Entry 1KFB (X-ray diffraction, 1.90 A resolution); this record covers chains A and B.

[Chain A]
Protein: Tryptophan synthase alpha chain
Organism: Salmonella typhimurium
UniProt: P00929 (TRPA_SALTY); residues 1-268 here = UniProt positions 1-268
Chain sequence (268 residues; each row starts with the number of its first residue):
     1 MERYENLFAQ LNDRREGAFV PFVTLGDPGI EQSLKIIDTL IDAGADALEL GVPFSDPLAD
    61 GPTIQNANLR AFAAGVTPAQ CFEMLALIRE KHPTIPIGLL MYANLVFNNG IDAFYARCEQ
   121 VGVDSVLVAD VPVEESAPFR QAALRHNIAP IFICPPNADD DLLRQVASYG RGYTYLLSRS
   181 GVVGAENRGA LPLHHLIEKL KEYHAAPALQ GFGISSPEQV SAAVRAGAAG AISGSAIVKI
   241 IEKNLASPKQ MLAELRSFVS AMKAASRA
Not modelled in the structure: 180-192
Construct notes: engineered mutation Val183 (Thr in P00929)
Residues lining bound ligands: indole-3-glycerol phosphate (IGP): Phe22, Glu49, Ala59, Asp60, Ile64, Leu100, Tyr102, Ala129, Ile153, Tyr175, Phe212, Gly213, Ile214, Ile232, Ser233, Gly234, Ser235

[Chain B]
Protein: Tryptophan synthase beta chain
Organism: Salmonella typhimurium
UniProt: P0A2K1 (TRPB_SALTY); residues 2-397 here correspond to UniProt positions 1-396 (UniProt number = residue number - 1)
Chain sequence (396 residues; each row starts with the number of its first residue):
     2 TTLLNPYFGE FGGMYVPQIL MPALNQLEEA FVSAQKDPEF QAQFADLLKN YAGRPTALTK
    62 CQNITAGTRT TLYLKREDLL HGGAHKTNQV LGQALLAKRM GKSEIIAETG AGQHGVASAL
   122 ASALLGLKCR IYMGAKDVER QSPNVFRMRL MGAEVIPVHS GSATLKDACN EALRDWSGSY
   182 ETAHYMLGTA AGPHPYPTIV REFQRMIGEE TKAQILDKEG RLPDAVIACV GGGSNAIGMF
   242 ADFINDTSVG LIGVEPGGHG IETGEHGAPL KHGRVGIYFG MKAPMMQTAD GQIEESYSIS
   302 AGLDFPSVGP QHAYLNSIGR ADYVSITDDE ALEAFKTLCR HEGIIPALES SHALAHALKM
   362 MREQPEKEQL LVVNLSGRGD KDIFTVHDIL KARGEI
Not modelled in the structure: 396-397
Glycans and other covalent adducts: pyridoxal phosphate (PLP) linked to Lys87
Residues lining bound ligands: pyridoxal phosphate (PLP): Ala85, His86, Gln114, Thr190, Cys230, Val231, Gly232, Gly233, Gly234, Ser235, Asn236, Gly303, Leu304, Ala348, Glu350, Ser351, Ser377, Gly378

[Interface between chain A and chain B]
Pairs across the interface (64):
  Pro53(A) with Gln293(B), hydrogen bond (backbone-side chain)
  Phe54(A) with Gly292(B); Gln293(B)
  Ser55(A) with Lys167(B); Gln293(B), hydrogen bond (backbone-side chain); Ile294(B), hydrogen bond (side chain-backbone)
  Asp56(A) with Lys167(B), salt bridge; Tyr279(B); Ile294(B)
  Pro57(A) with Asn171(B), hydrogen bond (backbone-side chain)
  Leu58(A) with Pro18(B), hydrophobic; Asn171(B), hydrogen bond (backbone-side chain)
  Ala59(A) with Pro18(B), hydrophobic
  Asp60(A) with Asn171(B), hydrogen bond (backbone-side chain)
  Gln65(A) with Ser161(B), hydrogen bond; Gly162(B); Asp168(B); Asn171(B)
  Asn66(A) with Gly162(B)
  Leu69(A) with Gly162(B); Ser163(B)
  Phe72(A) with Gln293(B)
  Thr77(A) with Asp291(B)
  Pro78(A) with Asp291(B); Gln293(B)
  Ala103(A) with Ile278(B), hydrophobic
  Asn104(A) with Gly277(B); Ile278(B), hydrogen bond (side chain-backbone); Gln288(B), hydrogen bond; Gly292(B), hydrogen bond (side chain-backbone); Ile294(B)
  Leu105(A) with Asp291(B); Gly292(B)
  Phe107(A) with Val276(B); Ile278(B), hydrophobic; Lys283(B)
  Asn108(A) with Arg275(B), hydrogen bond; Gln288(B); Ala290(B), hydrogen bond (side chain-backbone); Asp291(B); Gly292(B)
  Ala129(A) with Pro18(B)
  Asp130(A) with Tyr16(B); Val17(B), hydrogen bond (backbone-backbone); Pro18(B)
  Pro132(A) with Met15(B); Val17(B); Gln19(B); Met22(B), hydrophobic
  Val133(A) with Gln19(B), hydrogen bond (backbone-side chain)
  Glu134(A) with Gln19(B), hydrogen bond; Met22(B)
  Glu135(A) with Tyr8(B), hydrogen bond; Gly14(B); Met15(B), hydrogen bond (side chain-backbone); Tyr16(B)
  Ile153(A) with Gln19(B)
  Pro155(A) with Gln19(B)
  Pro156(A) with Ile20(B)
  Asn157(A) with Ile20(B), hydrogen bond (side chain-backbone); Pro23(B); Tyr181(B), hydrogen bond
  Leu162(A) with Gln19(B)
  Leu177(A) with Ile20(B), hydrophobic
Also at the interface, not in a pair above, chain A (33 interface residues in all): Val131, Phe139
Also at the interface, not in a pair above, chain B (32 interface residues in all): Thr2, Gly281, Met286

[Overview]
33 residues of chain A face 32 of chain B across their interface; the contacts include 19 hydrogen bonds and 1
salt bridge. Polar pairs include Asp56(A)-Lys167(B), Pro53(A)-Gln293(B) and Ser55(A)-Gln293(B). Bound to chain
A: indole-3-glycerol phosphate. Pyridoxal phosphate is covalently linked to Lys87(B).
Chain A is Tryptophan synthase alpha chain and chain B is Tryptophan synthase beta chain, both from Salmonella
typhimurium; the structure, CRYSTAL STRUCTURE OF ALPHAT183V MUTANT OF TRYPTOPHAN SYNTHASE FROM SALMONELLA
TYPHIMURIUM WITH Indole Glycerol Phosphate, was determined by X-ray diffraction (same publication as 1KFC,
1KFE, 1K8X, 1KFJ and 1KFK).
